4ZWE - chains C and D of the 4 polymer chains in the assembly; structure by X-ray diffraction, 2.81 A resolution.

Chain C (and D):
Name: Deoxynucleoside triphosphate triphosphohydrolase SAMHD1
Organism: Homo sapiens
Notes: EC 3.1.5.-; chain D of this document is another copy of the same molecule, construct and numbering; everything in this record applies to it too
UniProtKB: Q9Y3Z3 (SAMH1_HUMAN); residues 113-626 here = UniProt positions 113-626
Sequence (514 residues; row label = number of the first residue in the row):
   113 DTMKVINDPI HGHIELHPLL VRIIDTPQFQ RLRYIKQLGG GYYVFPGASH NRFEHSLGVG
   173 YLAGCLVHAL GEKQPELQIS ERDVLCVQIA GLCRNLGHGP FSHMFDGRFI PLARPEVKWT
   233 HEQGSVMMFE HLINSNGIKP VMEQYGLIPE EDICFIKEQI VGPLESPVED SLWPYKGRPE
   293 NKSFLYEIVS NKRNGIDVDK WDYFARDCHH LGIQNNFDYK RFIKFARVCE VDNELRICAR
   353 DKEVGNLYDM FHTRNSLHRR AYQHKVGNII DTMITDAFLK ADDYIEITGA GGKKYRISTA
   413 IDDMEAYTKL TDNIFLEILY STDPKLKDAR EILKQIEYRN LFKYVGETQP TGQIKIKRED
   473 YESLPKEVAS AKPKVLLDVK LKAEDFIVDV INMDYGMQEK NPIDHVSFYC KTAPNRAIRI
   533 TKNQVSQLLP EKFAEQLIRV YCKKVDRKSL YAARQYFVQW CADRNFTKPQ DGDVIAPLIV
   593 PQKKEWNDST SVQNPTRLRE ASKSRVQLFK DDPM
Not modelled in the structure: 113, 278-283, 600-626
Differences from the reference sequence: engineered mutation Arg206 (His in Q9Y3Z3), Asn207 (Asp in Q9Y3Z3), Val592 (Thr in Q9Y3Z3)
Curated features (UniProtKB/Swiss-Prot):
  - active site: His233
  - binding site (GTP): Lys116, Val117, Asp137, Gln142, Arg145, Arg451, Lys455, Lys523
  - binding site (dATP): Asn119, Gln149, Val156, Arg164, His210, His215, Lys312, Tyr315, Asp319, Arg333, Arg352, Lys354, Asn358, Arg366, Gln375, His376, Lys377, Lys523
  - binding site (dCTP): Asn119, Gln149, Val156, Arg164, His210, His215, Lys312, Tyr315, Asp319, Arg333, Arg352, Lys354, Arg366, Arg372, Gln375, His376, Lys377, Lys523
  - binding site (dGTP): Asn119, Gln149, Leu150, Val156, Arg164, Lys312, Tyr315, Asp319, Arg333, Arg352, Lys354, Asn358, Arg366, Tyr374, Gln375, His376, Lys377, Lys523
  - binding site (dTTP): Asn119, Gln149, Val156, Arg164, His210, His215, Lys312, Tyr315, Asp319, Arg333, Arg352, Lys354, Gln375, His376, Lys377, Lys523
  - binding site (Mn(2+)): His167, Asp311
  - cross-link (Glycyl lysine isopeptide (Lys-Gly)): Lys467 (interchain with G-Cter in SUMO2), Lys469 (interchain with G-Cter in SUMO2), Lys492 (interchain with G-Cter in SUMO2), Lys622 (interchain with G-Cter in SUMO2)
  - natural variant: Asp120 to His123 (deletion: In AGS5), His123 (H123P: In AGS5), Arg143 (R143C: In AGS5; R143H: In AGS5), Arg145 (R145Q: In AGS5), His167 (H167Y: In AGS5), Ile201 (I201N: In AGS5 and CHBL2), Gly209 (G209S: In AGS5), Met254 (M254V: In AGS5), Arg290 (R290H: In AGS5), Leu369 (L369S: In AGS5), Met385 (M385V: In AGS5), Ile448 (I448T: In AGS5), 1 further natural variant entry in UniProt
  - mutagenesis: Asp137 (D137A: Impairs homotetramerization and nearly abolishes dNTPase activity), Gln142 (Q142E/A: Impairs homotetramerization and nearly abolishes dNTPase activity; when associated with K-145), Arg143 (R143A: Abolished ability to restrict infection by viruses), Arg145 (R145A: Impairs homotetramerization and nearly abolishes dNTPase activity. Abolished ability to restrict infection by viruses; R145K: Impairs homotetramerization and nearly abolishes dNTPase activity ...), Gln149 (Q149A: Abolished dNTPase activity without affecting homotetramerization. Abolished dNTPase activity; when associated with A-319), Arg164 (R164A: Abolished ability to restrict infection by viruses), His167 (H167A: Abolished ability to restrict infection by viruses), His210 (H210A: Abolished dNTPase activity without affecting homotetramerization), His215 (H215A: Abolished dNTPase activity without affecting homotetramerization), Arg226 (R226G: Loss of function in defense response to virus), His233 (H233A: Abolished dNTPase activity without affecting homotetramerization. Abolished ability to restrict infection by viruses), Asp311 (D311A: Loss of function in defense response to virus. Loss of dNTPase activity. Does not affect oligomerization), 26 further mutagenesis entries in UniProt
Reported in the primary citation:
  - mutagenesis - T592V: unchanged stability

Chain C / chain D interface:
Contacting residue pairs - 9 pairs, chain C then chain D:
  His125(C) - Asp330(D)  salt bridge
  His125(C) - Arg333(D)  hydrogen bond
  His125(C) - Lys336(D)
  Glu127(C) - Lys336(D)  salt bridge
  Lys185(C) - Glu127(D)  salt bridge
  Asp330(C) - His125(D)  salt bridge
  Arg333(C) - His125(D)  hydrogen bond
  Lys336(C) - His125(D)
  Lys336(C) - Glu127(D)  salt bridge

Summary:
6 residues of chain C face 5 of chain D across their interface; the contacts include 2 hydrogen bonds and 5
salt bridges. Polar contacts include His125(C)-Asp330(D), Glu127(C)-Lys336(D) and Lys185(C)-Glu127(D). The
paper reports that T592V of chain C leaves stability unchanged.
Both chains are Deoxynucleoside triphosphate triphosphohydrolase SAMHD1 (Homo sapiens). Entry 4ZWE (Crystal
structure of the dGTP-bound catalytic core of SAMHD1 T592V mutant) was determined by X-ray diffraction
together with 4ZWG from the same study.
